7TRP - chains B and H of the 5 polymer chains in the assembly; structure by electron microscopy, 2.40 A resolution.

# Chain B
Molecule: Guanine nucleotide-binding protein G(I)/G(S)/G(T) subunit beta-1
Organism: Homo sapiens
Reference sequence: P62873 (GBB1_HUMAN); residues 2-340 here = UniProt positions 2-340
Chain sequence (349 residues; each row starts with the number of its first residue; numbers below 1 keep their minus sign (His-8 is residue -8)):
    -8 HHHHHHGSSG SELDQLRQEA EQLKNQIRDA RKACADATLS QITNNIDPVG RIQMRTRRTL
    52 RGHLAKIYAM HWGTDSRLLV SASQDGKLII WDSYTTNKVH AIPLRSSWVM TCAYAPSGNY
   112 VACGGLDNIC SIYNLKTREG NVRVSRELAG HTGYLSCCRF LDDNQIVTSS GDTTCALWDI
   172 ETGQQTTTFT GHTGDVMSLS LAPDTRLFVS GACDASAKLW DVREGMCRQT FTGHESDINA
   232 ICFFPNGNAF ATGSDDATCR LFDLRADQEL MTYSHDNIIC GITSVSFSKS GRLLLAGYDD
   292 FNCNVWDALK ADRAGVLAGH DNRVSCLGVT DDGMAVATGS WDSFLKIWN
Unresolved in the structure: -8 to 1
Sequence notes: expression tag (-8 to 1)
Swiss-Prot annotation at these positions:
  - modified residue: Ser2 (N-acetylserine), His266 (Phosphohistidine)
  - natural variant: Leu30 (L30F: In MRD42; uncertain significance), Arg52 (R52G: In MRD42), Gly64 (G64V: In MRD42), Asp76 (D76E: In MRD42; D76G: In MRD42), Gly77 (G77S: In MRD42), Lys78 (K78R: In MRD42), Ile80 (I80N: In MRD42; I80T: In MRD42), His91 (H91R: In MRD42; uncertain significance), Ala92 (A92T: In MRD42), Pro94 (P94S: In MRD42), Leu95 (L95P: In MRD42), Arg96 (R96L: In MRD42), 5 further natural variant entries in UniProt

# Chain H
Molecule: Antibody fragment scFv16
Organism: Mus musculus
Notes: antibody fragment or engineered binder
Chain sequence (248 residues; each row starts with the number of its first residue):
     1 DVQLVESGGG LVQPGGSRKL SCSASGFAFS SFGMHWVRQA PEKGLEWVAY ISSGSGTIYY
    61 ADTVKGRFTI SRDDPKNTLF LQMTSLRSED TAMYYCVRSI YYYGSSPFDF WGQGTTLTVS
   121 SGGGGSGGGG SGGGGSDIVM TQATSSVPVT PGESVSISCR SSKSLLHSNG NTYLYWFLQR
   181 PGQSPQLLIY RMSNLASGVP DRFSGSGSGT AFTLTISRLE AEDVGVYYCM QHLEYPLTFG
   241 AGTKLELK
Unresolved in the structure: 122-134
Cystine bridges: Cys22-Cys96, Cys159-Cys229

# Chain B / chain H interface
Pairs across the interface (12; chain B residue first):
  Asp66(B) with Tyr103(H)
  Arg68(B) with Tyr103(H)
  Leu69(B) with Tyr103(H), hydrophobic
  Val90(B) with Tyr102(H), hydrophobic
  Arg129(B) with Val2(H); Arg98(H), hydrogen bond (backbone-side chain); Phe110(H)
  Glu130(B) with Gly26(H); Phe27(H); Ala28(H), hydrogen bond (backbone-backbone); Phe32(H)
  Gly131(B) with Phe32(H)
Other interface residues (no listed pair), chain B (10 interface residues in all): Asp83, His91, Asn132
Other interface residues (no listed pair), chain H (10 interface residues in all): Ile100

# In short
The chain B/chain H interface involves 10 residues from each chain, with 2 hydrogen bonds. Polar contacts
include Arg129(B)-Arg98(H) and Glu130(B)-Ala28(H).
Here chain B is Guanine nucleotide-binding protein G(I)/G(S)/G(T) subunit beta-1 (Homo sapiens) and chain H is
Antibody fragment scFv16 (Mus musculus). Entry 7TRP (Human M4 muscarinic acetylcholine receptor complex with
Gi1 and the agonist iperoxo and positive allosteric modulator ...) was determined by electron microscopy.
